Entry 8BEE (electron microscopy, 2.04 A resolution); this record covers chains C and W of the 10 polymer chains in the assembly.

== Chain C ==
Molecule: NADH dehydrogenase [ubiquinone] iron-sulfur protein 3
From: Arabidopsis thaliana
Notes: EC 7.1.1.2
Reference sequence: Q95748 (NDUS3_ARATH); residue numbers follow UniProt; this construct covers 1-190
Chain sequence (190 residues; each row starts with the number of its first residue):
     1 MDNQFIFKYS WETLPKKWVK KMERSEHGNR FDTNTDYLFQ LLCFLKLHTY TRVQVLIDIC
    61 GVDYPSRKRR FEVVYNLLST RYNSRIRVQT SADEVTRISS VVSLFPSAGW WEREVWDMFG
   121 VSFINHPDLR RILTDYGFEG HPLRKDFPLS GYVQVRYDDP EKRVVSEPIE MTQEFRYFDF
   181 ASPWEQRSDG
Disordered / not traced: 182-190

== Chain W ==
Molecule: NADH dehydrogenase [ubiquinone] 1 alpha subcomplex subunit 6
From: Arabidopsis thaliana
Reference sequence: Q9LHI0 (NDUA6_ARATH); numbering as in UniProt (aligned over 1-133)
Chain sequence (133 residues; row label = number of the first residue in the row):
     1 MAAPFALRKI GVPPNSANLT EARRRVFDFF RAACRSIPTI MDIYNLQDVV APSQLRYAIS
    61 AQIRNNAHIT DPKVIDLLIF KGMEELTDIV DHAKQRHHII GQYVVGEGLV QNTGNKDQGK
   121 TDFLKNFYTS NYF
Disordered / not traced: 1-9, 107-133
Ligand contacts: S-dodecanoyl-4'-phosphopantetheine (8Q1; S-[2-({N-[(2R)-2-hydroxy-3,3-dimethyl-4-(phosphonooxy)butanoyl]-beta-alanyl}amino)ethyl] dodecanethioate): R23, V26, F27, F29, I40, I59, Q62, I63, R64, N66, A67, I69, I75, L78, I79, G82, E85, L86, I89, Y103

== Chain C / chain W interface ==
Contacting residue pairs - 38 pairs, chain C then chain W:
  E94(C) - L77(W)
  V95(C) - N15(W)
  V95(C) - K73(W)
  V95(C) - L77(W)  hydrophobic
  T96(C) - K73(W)
  R97(C) - V12(W)
  R97(C) - P13(W)  hydrogen bond (side chain-backbone)
  R97(C) - P14(W)
  R97(C) - N15(W)  hydrogen bond (backbone-side chain)
  R97(C) - R25(W)
  R97(C) - D76(W)
  W116(C) - F80(W)  hydrophobic
  W116(C) - E84(W)  hydrogen bond
  S122(C) - V12(W)
  F123(C) - V12(W)
  I124(C) - V12(W)
  I124(C) - P14(W)
  N125(C) - V12(W)  hydrogen bond (backbone-backbone)
  H126(C) - G11(W)
  H126(C) - V12(W)  hydrogen bond (backbone-backbone)
  P127(C) - I10(W)
  L129(C) - V12(W)  hydrophobic
  L129(C) - F80(W)
  R130(C) - E84(W)
  R131(C) - E84(W)  hydrogen bond (backbone-side chain)
  D135(C) - K94(W)  salt bridge
  Y136(C) - D88(W)
  Y136(C) - H92(W)
  Y136(C) - K94(W)  hydrogen bond (backbone-side chain)
  G137(C) - D88(W)  hydrogen bond (backbone-side chain)
  H141(C) - K81(W)  hydrogen bond
  E161(C) - R96(W)  salt bridge
  E161(C) - H97(W)  salt bridge
  R163(C) - Q95(W)  hydrogen bond (side chain-backbone)
  R163(C) - R96(W)
  R163(C) - H97(W)
  V165(C) - R96(W)
  S166(C) - R96(W)  hydrogen bond (backbone-side chain)
Interface residues without a listed pair, chain C (24 interface residues in all): E139, E167
Interface residues without a listed pair, chain W (21 interface residues in all): V74, Q102

== Summary ==
24 residues of chain C face 21 of chain W across their interface; the contacts include 11 hydrogen bonds and 3
salt bridges. Among the polar pairs are D135(C)-K94(W), E161(C)-R96(W) and E161(C)-H97(W). Bound to chain W:
S-dodecanoyl-4'-phosphopantetheine.
Chain C is NADH dehydrogenase [ubiquinone] iron-sulfur protein 3 and chain W is NADH dehydrogenase
[ubiquinone] 1 alpha subcomplex subunit 6, both from Arabidopsis thaliana; the structure, Cryo-EM structure of
the Arabidopsis thaliana I+III2 supercomplex (CI peripheral core), was determined by electron microscopy,
deposited together with 8BED, 8BEF, 8BEH, 8BEL, 8BEP, 8BPX, 8BQ5 and 8BQ6.
